1MH2 - chains A and B; structure by X-ray diffraction, 2.70 A resolution.

# Chain A
Protein: Phospholipase A2
Source organism: Naja sagittifera
Notes: EC 3.1.1.4
UniProtKB: P60043 (PA21B_NAJSG); the author numbering skips numbers that UniProt does not, so the offset changes along the chain: 1-15 = UniProt 8-22; 17-120 = UniProt 23-126
Chain sequence (119 residues; row label = number of the first residue in the row; note: 1 number in that range is skipped by the numbering (no residue carries it; nothing is unmodelled there)):
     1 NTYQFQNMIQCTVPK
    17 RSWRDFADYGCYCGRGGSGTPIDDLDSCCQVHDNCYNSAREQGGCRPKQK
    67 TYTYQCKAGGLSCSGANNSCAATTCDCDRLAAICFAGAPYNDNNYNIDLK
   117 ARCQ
Disulfides: C11-C72, C27-C119, C29-C45, C44-C100, C51-C93, C61-C86, C79-C91
Ion coordination: Zn2+: D24, N112 (shared with D24(B) of chain B)
Swiss-Prot annotation at these positions:
  - active site: H48, D94
  - binding site (Ca(2+)): Y28, G30, G32, D49

# Chain B
Protein: Phospholipase A2
Source organism: Naja sagittifera
Notes: EC 3.1.1.4
UniProtKB: P60044 (PA22_NAJSG); the author numbering skips numbers that UniProt does not, so the offset changes along the chain: 1-15 = UniProt 8-22; 17-120 = UniProt 23-126
Chain sequence (119 residues; each row starts with the number of its first residue; note: 1 number in that range is skipped by the numbering (no residue carries it; nothing is unmodelled there)):
     1 NTWQFKNMISCTVPS
    17 RSWWDFADYGCYCGRGGSGTPSDDLDRCCQTHDNCYNEAEKISGCNPRFR
    67 TYSYACTAGTLTCTGRNNACAASVCDCDRNAAICFAGAPYNDSNYNIDLQ
   117 ARCN
Disulfides: C11-C72, C27-C119, C29-C45, C44-C100, C51-C93, C61-C86, C79-C91
Ion coordination: Zn2+: D24 (shared with D24(A), N112(A) of chain A)
Swiss-Prot annotation at these positions:
  - active site: H48, D94
  - binding site (Ca(2+)): Y28, G30, G32, D49

# Interface between chain A and chain B
Residue-residue contacts (30; chain A residue first):
  S18(A) - Q116(B)  hydrogen bond
  R20(A) - Q116(B)
  R20(A) - N120(B)  hydrogen bond
  D21(A) - Q116(B)
  D24(A) - D24(B)
  R31(A) - D24(B)  salt bridge
  R31(A) - G26(B)
  R31(A) - C27(B)
  R31(A) - C29(B)  hydrogen bond (side chain-backbone)
  R31(A) - R31(B)
  R31(A) - G32(B)  hydrogen bond (side chain-backbone)
  R31(A) - L115(B)
  G32(A) - R31(B)  hydrogen bond (backbone-side chain)
  S34(A) - W20(B)
  D49(A) - R31(B)  salt bridge
  N53(A) - F65(B)
  R56(A) - N62(B)
  R62(A) - E56(B)  salt bridge
  Y111(A) - D114(B)  hydrogen bond
  Y111(A) - Q116(B)  hydrogen bond
  N112(A) - N112(B)  hydrogen bond (backbone-side chain)
  N112(A) - I113(B)
  I113(A) - N112(B)
  D114(A) - Y111(B)  hydrogen bond
  D114(A) - N112(B)
  L115(A) - D24(B)
  K116(A) - W20(B)
  K116(A) - D21(B)  salt bridge
  K116(A) - Y111(B)
  Q120(A) - W20(B)
Interface residues without a listed pair, chain A (21 interface residues in all): A23, G30, C119
Interface residues without a listed pair, chain B (24 interface residues in all): A23, Y25, S34, N53, K57, C119

# Summary
The interface between chain A and chain B involves 21 residues on one side and 24 on the other, with 9
hydrogen bonds and 4 salt bridges. Polar pairs include R31(A)-D24(B), D49(A)-R31(B) and R62(A)-E56(B).
Here chain A is Phospholipase A2 and chain B is Phospholipase A2, both from Naja sagittifera. Entry 1MH2
(Crystal Structure of a Zinc Containing Dimer of Phospholipase A2 from the Venom of Indian Cobra ...) was
determined by X-ray diffraction.
